PDB entry 5C4A | X-ray diffraction, 4.20 A resolution (low resolution: residue-level contacts below are approximate; hydrogen-bond / salt-bridge calls are withheld) | chains A and F of the 15 polymer chains in the assembly

== Chain A ==
Name: DNA-directed RNA polymerase II subunit RPB1
From: Saccharomyces cerevisiae (strain ATCC 204508 / S288c)
Notes: EC 2.7.7.6
UniProt: P04050 (RPB1_YEAST); residue numbers follow UniProt; this construct covers 1-1733
Amino-acid sequence (1733 residues; numbered 1 to 1733; the number before each row is that of its first residue):
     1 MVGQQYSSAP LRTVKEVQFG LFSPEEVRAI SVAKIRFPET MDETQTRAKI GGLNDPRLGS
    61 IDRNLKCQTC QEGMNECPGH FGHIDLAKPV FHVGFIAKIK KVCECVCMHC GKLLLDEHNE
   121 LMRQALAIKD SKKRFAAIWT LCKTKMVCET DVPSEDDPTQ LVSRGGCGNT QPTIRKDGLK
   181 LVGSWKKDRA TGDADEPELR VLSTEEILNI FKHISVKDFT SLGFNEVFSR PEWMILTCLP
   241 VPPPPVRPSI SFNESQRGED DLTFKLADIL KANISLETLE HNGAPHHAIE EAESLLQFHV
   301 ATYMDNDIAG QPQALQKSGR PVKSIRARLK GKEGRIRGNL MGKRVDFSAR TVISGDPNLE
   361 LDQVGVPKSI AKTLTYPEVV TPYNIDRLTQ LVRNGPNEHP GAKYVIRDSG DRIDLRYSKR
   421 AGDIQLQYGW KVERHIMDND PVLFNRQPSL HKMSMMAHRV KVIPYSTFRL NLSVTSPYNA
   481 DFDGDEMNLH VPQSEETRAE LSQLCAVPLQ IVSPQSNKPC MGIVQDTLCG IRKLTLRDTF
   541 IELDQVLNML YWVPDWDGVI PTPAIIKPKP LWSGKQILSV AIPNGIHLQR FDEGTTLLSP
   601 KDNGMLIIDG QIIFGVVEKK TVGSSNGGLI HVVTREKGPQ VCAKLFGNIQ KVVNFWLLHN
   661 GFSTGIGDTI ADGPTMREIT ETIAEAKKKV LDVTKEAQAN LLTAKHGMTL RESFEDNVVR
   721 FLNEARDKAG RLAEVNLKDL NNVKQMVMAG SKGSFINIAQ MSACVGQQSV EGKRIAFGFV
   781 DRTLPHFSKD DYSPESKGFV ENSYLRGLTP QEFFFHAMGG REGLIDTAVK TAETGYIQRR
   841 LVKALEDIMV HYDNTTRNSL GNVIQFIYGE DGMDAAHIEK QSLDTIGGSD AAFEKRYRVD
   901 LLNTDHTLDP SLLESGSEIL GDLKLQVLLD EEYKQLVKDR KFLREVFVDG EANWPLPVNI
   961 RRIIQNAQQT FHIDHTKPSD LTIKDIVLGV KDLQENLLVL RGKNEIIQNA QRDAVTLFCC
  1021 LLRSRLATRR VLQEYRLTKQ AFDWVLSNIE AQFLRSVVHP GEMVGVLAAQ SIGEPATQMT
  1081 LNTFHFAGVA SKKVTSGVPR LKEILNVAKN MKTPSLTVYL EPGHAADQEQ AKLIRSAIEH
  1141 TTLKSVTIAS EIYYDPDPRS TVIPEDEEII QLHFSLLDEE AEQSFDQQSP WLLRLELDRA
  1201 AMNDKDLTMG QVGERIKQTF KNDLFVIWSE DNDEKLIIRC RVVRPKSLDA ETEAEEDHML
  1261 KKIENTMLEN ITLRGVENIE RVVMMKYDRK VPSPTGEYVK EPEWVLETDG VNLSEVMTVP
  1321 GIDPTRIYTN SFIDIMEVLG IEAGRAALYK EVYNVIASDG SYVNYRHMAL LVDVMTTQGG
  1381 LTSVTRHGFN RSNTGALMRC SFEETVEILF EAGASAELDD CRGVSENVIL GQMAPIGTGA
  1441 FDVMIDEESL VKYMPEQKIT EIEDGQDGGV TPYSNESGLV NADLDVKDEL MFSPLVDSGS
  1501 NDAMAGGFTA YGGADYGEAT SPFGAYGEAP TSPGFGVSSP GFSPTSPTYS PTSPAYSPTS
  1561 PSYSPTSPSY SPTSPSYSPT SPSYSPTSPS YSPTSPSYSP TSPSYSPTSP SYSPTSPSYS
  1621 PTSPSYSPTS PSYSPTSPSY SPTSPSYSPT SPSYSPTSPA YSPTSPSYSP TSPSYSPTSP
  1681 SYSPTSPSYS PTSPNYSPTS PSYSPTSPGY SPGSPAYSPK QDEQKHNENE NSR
Not modelled in the structure: 1, 1082-1092, 1176-1184, 1246-1253, 1455-1733
Bound ions: Zn2+ site 1: Cys67, Cys77, His80; Zn2+ site 2: Cys110, Cys148; Mg2+: Asp481, Asp483, Asp485 (shared with 1 residue of chain R)

== Chain F ==
Name: DNA-directed RNA polymerases I, II, and III subunit RPABC2
From: Saccharomyces cerevisiae (strain ATCC 204508 / S288c)
UniProt: P20435 (RPAB2_YEAST); residues 1-155 here = UniProt positions 1-155
Amino-acid sequence (155 residues; numbered 1 to 155; the number before each row is that of its first residue):
     1 MSDYEEAFND GNENFEDFDV EHFSDEETYE EKPQFKDGET TDANGKTIVT GGNGPEDFQQ
    61 HEQIRRKTLK EKAIPKDQRA TTPYMTKYER ARILGTRALQ ISMNAPVFVD LEGETDPLRI
   121 AMKELAEKKI PLVIRRYLPD GSFEDWSVEE LIVDL
Not modelled in the structure: 1-68

== Chain A / chain F interface ==
Pairs across the interface (83; chain A residue first):
  Val379(A) with Ser102(F)
  Val380(A) with Asn104(F)
  Thr381(A) with Ser102(F); Asn104(F)
  Tyr383(A) with Ile101(F); Val107(F); Leu111(F); Glu114(F); Thr115(F)
  Arg387(A) with Thr115(F)
  Gly429(A) with Asn104(F)
  Ser494(A) with Leu99(F)
  Glu495(A) with Ala98(F); Leu99(F); Ser102(F); Pro117(F)
  Glu496(A) with Arg92(F); Gly95(F); Thr96(F); Leu99(F)
  Ala499(A) with Gly95(F); Leu118(F)
  Ser502(A) with Leu118(F)
  Gln503(A) with Ala91(F); Leu94(F)
  Leu504(A) with Tyr88(F); Ala91(F)
  His851(A) with Pro139(F)
  Tyr852(A) with Thr86(F); Glu89(F); Arg136(F); Tyr137(F); Leu138(F)
  Asp853(A) with Leu138(F); Pro139(F)
  Arg857(A) with Pro139(F)
  Asp874(A) with Lys87(F)
  Arg1001(A) with Ala80(F); Thr81(F); Thr82(F); Pro83(F)
  Ala1051(A) with Asp154(F)
  Leu1054(A) with Tyr84(F)
  Arg1055(A) with Asp154(F); Leu155(F)
  His1059(A) with Thr86(F); Lys87(F)
  Pro1060(A) with Thr86(F); Tyr88(F)
  Gly1061(A) with Tyr88(F)
  Glu1062(A) with Lys87(F); Tyr88(F)
  Met1433(A) with Arg92(F)
  Gly1437(A) with Tyr88(F)
  Thr1438(A) with Tyr88(F); Arg92(F)
  Ala1440(A) with Tyr137(F)
  Phe1441(A) with Tyr88(F); Glu89(F); Arg92(F); Ile134(F); Arg135(F)
  Asp1442(A) with Ile134(F); Arg135(F); Tyr137(F)
  Val1443(A) with Arg92(F); Leu132(F); Val133(F); Ile134(F)
  Met1444(A) with Leu132(F); Val133(F); Arg135(F); Asp145(F)
  Ile1445(A) with Pro131(F)
  Asp1446(A) with Pro131(F); Val133(F)
  Leu1450(A) with Phe108(F); Pro131(F)
  Tyr1453(A) with Lys128(F); Lys129(F); Ile130(F); Glu149(F)
  Met1454(A) with Phe108(F)
Interface residues without a listed pair, chain A (42 interface residues in all): Tyr428, Lys1003, Ser1449
Interface residues without a listed pair, chain F (47 interface residues in all): Gln78, Arg79, Arg90, Asp116, Ile120

== In short ==
The interface between chain A and chain F involves 42 residues on one side and 47 on the other. The Zn2+ site
1 is built by Cys67(A), Cys77(A) and His80(A). Cys110(A) and Cys148(A) coordinate Zn2+ site 2.
Chain A is DNA-directed RNA polymerase II subunit RPB1 and chain F is DNA-directed RNA polymerases I, II, and
III subunit RPABC2, both from Saccharomyces cerevisiae (strain ATCC 204508 / S288c); the structure, Crystal
structure of a transcribing RNA Polymerase II complex reveals a complete transcription bubble, was determined
by X-ray diffraction together with 5C3E, 5C44, 5C4J and 5C4X from the same study.
